7YS6 - chains E and B of the 5 polymer chains in the assembly; structure by electron microscopy, 3.00 A resolution.

Chain E:
Molecule: scFv16
Organism: Mus musculus
Notes: antibody fragment or engineered binder
Amino-acid sequence (266 residues; numbered 1 to 266; the number before each row is that of its first residue):
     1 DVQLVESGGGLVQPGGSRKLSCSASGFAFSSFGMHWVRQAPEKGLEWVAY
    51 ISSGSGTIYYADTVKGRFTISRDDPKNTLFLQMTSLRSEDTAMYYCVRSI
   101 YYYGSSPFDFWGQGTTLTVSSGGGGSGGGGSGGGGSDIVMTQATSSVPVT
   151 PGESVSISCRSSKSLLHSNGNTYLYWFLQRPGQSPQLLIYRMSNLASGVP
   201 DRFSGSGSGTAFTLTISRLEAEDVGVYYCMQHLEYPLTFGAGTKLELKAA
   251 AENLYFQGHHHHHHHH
Not modelled in the structure: 1, 123-135, 248-266
Disulfide bonds: Cys22-Cys96

Chain B:
Molecule: Isoform Gnas-2 of Guanine nucleotide-binding protein G(s) subunit alpha isoforms short
Organism: Homo sapiens
UniProtKB: P63092-2 (GNAS2_HUMAN); the author numbering skips numbers that UniProt does not, so the offset changes along the chain: 26-64 = UniProt 26-64; 79-394 = UniProt 65-380
Amino-acid sequence (373 residues; numbered 8 to 394; 14 numbers in that range are skipped by the numbering (no residue carries them; nothing is unmodelled there); the number before each row is that of its first residue):
     8 MGCTLSAEDKAAVERSKMIEKQLQKDKQVYRATHRLLLLGAGESGKSTIV
    58 KQMRILH
    79 VNGFNGDSEKATKVQDIKNNLKEAIETIVAAMSNLVPPVELANPENQFRV
   129 DYILSVMNVPDFDFPPEFYEHAKALWEDEGVRACYERSNEYQLIDCAQYF
   179 LDKIDVIKQADYVPSDQDLLRCRVLTSGIFETKFQVDKVNFHMFDVGGQR
   229 DERRKWIQCFNDVTAIIFVVASSSYNMVIREDNQTNRLQEALNLFKSIWN
   279 NRWLRTISVILFLNKQDLLAEKVLAGKSKIEDYFPEFARYTTPEDATPEP
   329 GEDPRVTRAKYFIRDEFLRISTASGDGRHYCYPHFTCAVDTENIRRVFND
   379 CRDIIQRMHLRQYELL
Not modelled in the structure: 8-14, 79-204, 255-262
Sequence notes: initiating methionine (8); expression tag (9-25)

Interface between chain E and chain B:
Contacting residue pairs - 20 pairs, chain E then chain B:
  Tyr50(E) with Ala18(B)
  Ser52(E) with Glu21(B), hydrogen bond
  Ser53(E) with Glu21(B); Met25(B)
  Gly54(E) with Met25(B)
  Gly56(E) with Glu21(B)
  Thr57(E) with Glu21(B)
  Ile100(E) with Arg22(B)
  Tyr101(E) with Glu15(B); Ala18(B), hydrophobic; Ala19(B); Arg22(B)
  Tyr102(E) with Arg22(B)
  Pro107(E) with Glu15(B)
  Asn169(E) with Asp16(B), hydrogen bond
  Tyr173(E) with Glu15(B); Asp16(B)
  Tyr175(E) with Glu15(B), hydrogen bond
  Arg191(E) with Glu15(B), salt bridge
  His232(E) with Glu15(B), salt bridge
Interface residues without a listed pair, chain E (16 interface residues in all): Ser31

In short:
16 residues of chain E face 7 of chain B across their interface; the contacts include 3 hydrogen bonds and 2
salt bridges. Polar contacts include Arg191(E)-Glu15(B), His232(E)-Glu15(B) and Ser52(E)-Glu21(B).
Here chain E is scFv16 (Mus musculus) and chain B is Isoform Gnas-2 of Guanine nucleotide-binding protein G(s)
subunit alpha isoforms short (Homo sapiens). Entry 7YS6 (Cryo-EM structure of the Serotonin 6 (5-HT6)
receptor-DNGs-scFv16 complex) was determined by electron microscopy.
